Entry 7VBB (electron microscopy, 2.81 A resolution); this record covers chains A and E of the 16 polymer chains in the assembly.

# Chain A
Protein: DNA-directed RNA polymerase I subunit RPA1
Organism: Homo sapiens
Notes: EC 2.7.7.6
UniProt: O95602 (RPA1_HUMAN); residue numbers follow UniProt; this construct covers 1-1719
Amino-acid sequence (1719 residues; row label = number of the first residue in the row):
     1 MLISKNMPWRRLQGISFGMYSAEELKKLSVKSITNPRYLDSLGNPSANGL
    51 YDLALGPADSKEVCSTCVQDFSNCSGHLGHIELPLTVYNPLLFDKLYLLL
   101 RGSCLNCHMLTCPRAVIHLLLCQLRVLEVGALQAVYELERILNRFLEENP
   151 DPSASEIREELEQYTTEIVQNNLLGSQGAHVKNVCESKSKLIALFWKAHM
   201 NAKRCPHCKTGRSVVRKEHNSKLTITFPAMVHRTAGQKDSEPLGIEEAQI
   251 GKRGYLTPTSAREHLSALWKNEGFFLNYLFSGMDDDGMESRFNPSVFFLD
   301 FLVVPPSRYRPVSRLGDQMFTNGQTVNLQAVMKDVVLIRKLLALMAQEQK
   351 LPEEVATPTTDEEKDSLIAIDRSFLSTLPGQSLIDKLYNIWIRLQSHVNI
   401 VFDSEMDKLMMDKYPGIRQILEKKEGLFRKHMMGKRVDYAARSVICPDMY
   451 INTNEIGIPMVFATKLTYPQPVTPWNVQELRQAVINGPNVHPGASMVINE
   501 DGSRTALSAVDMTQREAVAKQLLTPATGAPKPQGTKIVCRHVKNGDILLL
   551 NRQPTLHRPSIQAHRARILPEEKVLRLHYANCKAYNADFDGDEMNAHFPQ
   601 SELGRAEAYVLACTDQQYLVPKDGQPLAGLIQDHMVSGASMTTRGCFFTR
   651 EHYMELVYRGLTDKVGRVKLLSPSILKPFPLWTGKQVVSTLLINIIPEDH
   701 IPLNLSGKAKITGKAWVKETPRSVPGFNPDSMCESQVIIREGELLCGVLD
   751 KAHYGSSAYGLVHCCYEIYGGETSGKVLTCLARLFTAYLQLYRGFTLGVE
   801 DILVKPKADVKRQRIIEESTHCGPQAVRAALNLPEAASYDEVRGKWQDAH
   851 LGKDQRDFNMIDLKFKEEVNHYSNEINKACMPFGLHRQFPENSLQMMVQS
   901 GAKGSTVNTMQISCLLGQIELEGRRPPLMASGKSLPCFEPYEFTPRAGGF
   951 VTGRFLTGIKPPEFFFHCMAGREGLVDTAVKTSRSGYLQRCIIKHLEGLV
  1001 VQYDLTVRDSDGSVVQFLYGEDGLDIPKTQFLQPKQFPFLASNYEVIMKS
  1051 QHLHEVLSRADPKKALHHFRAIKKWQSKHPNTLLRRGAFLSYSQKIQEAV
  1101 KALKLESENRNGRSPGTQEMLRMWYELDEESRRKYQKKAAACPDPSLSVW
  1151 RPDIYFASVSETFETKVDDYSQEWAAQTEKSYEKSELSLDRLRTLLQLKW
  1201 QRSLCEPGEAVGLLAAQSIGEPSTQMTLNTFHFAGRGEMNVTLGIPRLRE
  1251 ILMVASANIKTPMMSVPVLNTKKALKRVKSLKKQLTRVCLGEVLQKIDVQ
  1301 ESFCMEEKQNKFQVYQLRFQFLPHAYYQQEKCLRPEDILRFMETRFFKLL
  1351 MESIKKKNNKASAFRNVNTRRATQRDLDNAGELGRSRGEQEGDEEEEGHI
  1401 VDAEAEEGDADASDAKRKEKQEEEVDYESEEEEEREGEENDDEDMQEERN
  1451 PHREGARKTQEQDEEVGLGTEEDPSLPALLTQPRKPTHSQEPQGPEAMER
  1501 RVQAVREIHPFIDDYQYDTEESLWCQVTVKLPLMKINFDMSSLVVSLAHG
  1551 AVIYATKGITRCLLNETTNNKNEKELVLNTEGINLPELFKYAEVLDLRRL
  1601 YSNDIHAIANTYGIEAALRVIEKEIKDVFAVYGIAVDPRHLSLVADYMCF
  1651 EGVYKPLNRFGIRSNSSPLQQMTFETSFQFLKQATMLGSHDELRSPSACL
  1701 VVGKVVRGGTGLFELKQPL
Disordered / not traced: 1-5, 146-156, 228-252, 282-290, 349-380, 525-532, 1227-1238, 1302-1312, 1363-1495
Bound ions: Zn2+ site 1: C64, C67, C74; Zn2+ site 2: C104, C107, C205; Mg2+: D590 (shared with 1 residue of chain R)
UniProt features mapped onto this chain:
  - region: D403 to G416 (Rudder)
  - binding site (Zn(2+)): C64, C67, C74, H77, C104, C107, C205, C208
  - binding site (DNA): K424, R429, R436, R1249
  - binding site (RNA): R552, D592
  - binding site (Mg(2+)): D588, D590, D592
  - site (NTP recognition and base pairing): P554, G798
  - modified residue (Phosphoserine): S240, S1386
  - natural variant: D59 (D59V: In AFDCIN; uncertain significance), R393 (R393H: In AFDCIN; uncertain significance), R481 (R481K: In AFDCIN; uncertain significance), M496 (M496I: In AFDCIN), E593 (E593Q: In AFDCIN), T642 (T642N: In HLD27), S934 (S934L: In HLD27; uncertain significance), V1241 (V1241I: In AFDCIN), V1299 (V1299F: In AFDCIN; uncertain significance), E1330 (deletion: In AFDCIN), C1562 (C1562F: In AFDCIN), V1631 (V1631M: In AFDCIN; uncertain significance), 1 further natural variant entry in UniProt
From the paper describing this entry:
  - binding site for the 14-nt DNA strand: K197, R1663
  - binding site for the 25-nt DNA strand: R418, K423, K424, R429, R1659
  - Mg2+ coordination: D590
  - disease-associated variants - E593Q: decreased catalytic activity (citing earlier work)

# Chain E
Protein: DNA-directed RNA polymerases I, II, and III subunit RPABC1
Organism: Homo sapiens
UniProt: P19388 (RPAB1_HUMAN); residue numbers follow UniProt; this construct covers 1-210
Amino-acid sequence (210 residues; row label = number of the first residue in the row):
     1 MDDEEETYRLWKIRKTIMQLCHDRGYLVTQDELDQTLEEFKAQSGDKPSE
    51 GRPRRTDLTVLVAHNDDPTDQMFVFFPEEPKVGIKTIKVYCQRMQEENIT
   101 RALIVVQQGMTPSAKQSLVDMAPKYILEQFLQQELLINITEHELVPEHVV
   151 MTKEEVTELLARYKLRENQLPRIQAGDPVARYFGIKRGQVVKIIRPSETA
   201 GRYITYRLVQ
Disordered / not traced: 1-3, 45-52
UniProt features mapped onto this chain:
  - modified residue: M1 (N-acetylmethionine)
  - cross-link: K81 (Glycyl lysine isopeptide (Lys-Gly) (interchain with G-Cter in SUMO2))

# Interface between chain A and chain E
Residue-residue contacts (130):
  G130(A) with N168(E)
  L132(A) with R172(E); Q210(E), hydrogen bond (backbone-side chain)
  Q133(A) with R187(E); G188(E); Q210(E)
  Y136(A) with V119(E); R187(E)
  N143(A) with Q116(E); D120(E)
  R144(A) with D120(E); A122(E)
  G178(A) with R166(E)
  V181(A) with R166(E)
  N183(A) with L170(E), hydrogen bond (side chain-backbone); R172(E)
  R1008(A) with Y163(E), hydrogen bond (side chain-backbone); L165(E); Q169(E)
  G1012(A) with Q169(E), hydrogen bond (backbone-side chain)
  V1014(A) with L165(E), hydrophobic; Q169(E); P171(E)
  Q1016(A) with Y203(E)
  F1017(A) with Y163(E); L170(E), hydrophobic; Y203(E), hydrogen bond (backbone-side chain)
  G1020(A) with T199(E)
  E1021(A) with R195(E), salt bridge; S197(E), hydrogen bond; A200(E); Y203(E)
  D1022(A) with T199(E); A200(E)
  R1085(A) with Q19(E); H22(E); D23(E), salt bridge; N138(E); E141(E), salt bridge
  R1086(A) with H22(E)
  F1089(A) with L27(E), hydrophobic; V28(E); T29(E)
  L1090(A) with H22(E); V28(E); T29(E); Q30(E); L33(E), hydrophobic
  S1093(A) with Q30(E)
  I1096(A) with D31(E)
  N1109(A) with Q43(E); S44(E); D57(E)
  N1111(A) with T59(E); V60(E); L61(E); F73(E)
  G1112(A) with R14(E), hydrogen bond (backbone-side chain); T59(E)
  R1113(A) with R14(E); L27(E), hydrogen bond (side chain-backbone); V28(E); E32(E), salt bridge; Q43(E); L61(E); V62(E)
  T1117(A) with T29(E)
  M1120(A) with T29(E)
  L1121(A) with L27(E), hydrophobic
  Y1125(A) with P68(E)
  C1142(A) with R202(E)
  P1143(A) with R202(E), hydrogen bond (backbone-side chain)
  D1144(A) with K192(E), salt bridge; R202(E); I204(E)
  P1145(A) with R202(E); I204(E)
  S1148(A) with R162(E); I204(E)
  S1160(A) with A200(E)
  E1161(A) with A200(E); R202(E), salt bridge
  T1162(A) with T199(E); A200(E); G201(E)
  P1586(A) with Q133(E), hydrogen bond (backbone-side chain)
  F1589(A) with Q133(E); L136(E); I137(E), hydrophobic
  K1590(A) with Q133(E)
  E1593(A) with Y8(E), hydrogen bond
  L1597(A) with I137(E), hydrophobic; H142(E)
  R1598(A) with E141(E), hydrogen bond (side chain-backbone); H142(E)
  R1599(A) with H142(E); E143(E)
  L1600(A) with H142(E), hydrogen bond (backbone-side chain)
  N1610(A) with P178(E)
  T1611(A) with I139(E); P178(E)
  Y1612(A) with I139(E), hydrophobic; V145(E), hydrophobic; V179(E)
  G1613(A) with D177(E); P178(E)
  I1614(A) with D177(E); R207(E)
  E1615(A) with P146(E); I193(E); R195(E), salt bridge; R207(E), salt bridge
  A1616(A) with L144(E)
  L1618(A) with R195(E); R207(E)
  R1619(A) with L144(E), hydrogen bond (side chain-backbone); P146(E); R195(E); P196(E), hydrogen bond (side chain-backbone)
  V1620(A) with L144(E), hydrophobic
  R1639(A) with T199(E)
  D1646(A) with R195(E), salt bridge
  C1649(A) with R207(E), hydrogen bond (backbone-side chain)
  F1650(A) with L170(E); P171(E); R172(E), hydrogen bond (backbone-backbone); R207(E), hydrogen bond (backbone-side chain)
  E1651(A) with R172(E)
  G1652(A) with R172(E), hydrogen bond (backbone-backbone)
  V1653(A) with Q174(E)
Other interface residues (no listed pair), chain A (77 interface residues in all): R140, V184, T1006, S1013, L1018, I1072, S1114, W1124, V1149, E1587, A1592, A1609, P1638
Other interface residues (no listed pair), chain E (69 interface residues in all): P123, T205, Y206, L208, V209

# Overview
77 residues of chain A face 69 of chain E across their interface; the contacts include 19 hydrogen bonds and 9
salt bridges. Among the polar pairs are E1021(A)-R195(E), R1085(A)-D23(E) and R1085(A)-E141(E). The paper
reports a binding site for the 25-nt DNA strand at R418(A), K423(A) and K424(A) among others; E593Q of chain A
reduces catalytic activity.
Here chain A is DNA-directed RNA polymerase I subunit RPA1 and chain E is DNA-directed RNA polymerases I, II,
and III subunit RPABC1, both from Homo sapiens. Entry 7VBB (Structure of the post state human RNA Polymerase I
Elongation Complex) was determined by electron microscopy, deposited together with 7VBA and 7VBC.
